Entry 6TDZ (electron microscopy, 3.14 A resolution); this record covers chains M and h of the 26 polymer chains in the assembly.

# Chain M
Protein: oligomycin sensitivity conferring protein (OSCP)
Source organism: Euglena gracilis
Chain sequence (267 residues; row label = number of the first residue in the row; numbers below 1 keep their minus sign (Met-1 is residue -1)):
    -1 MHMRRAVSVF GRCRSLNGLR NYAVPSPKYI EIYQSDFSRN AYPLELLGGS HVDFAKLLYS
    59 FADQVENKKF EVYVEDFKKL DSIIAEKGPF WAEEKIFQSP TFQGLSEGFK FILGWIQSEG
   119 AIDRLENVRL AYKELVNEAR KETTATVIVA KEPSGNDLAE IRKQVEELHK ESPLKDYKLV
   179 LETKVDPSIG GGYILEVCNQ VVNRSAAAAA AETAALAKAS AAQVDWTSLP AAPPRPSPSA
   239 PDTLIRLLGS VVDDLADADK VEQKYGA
Disordered / not traced: -1 to 21, 265

# Chain h
Protein: subunit d
Source organism: Euglena gracilis
Chain sequence (476 residues; row label = number of the first residue in the row):
     1 MMRRACRIIR PSHVRGVSGV APTIYLRSKA ALPATSTTDV RPQLYALQRF AKAQLKTATE
    61 AERAAIEADI ARYQEYLDSD LEKLKQDVAE DTAKKQKLIP LLDRYPDVPI EKIPEHANVL
   121 LKKIDACLEI LSKDIGEVTD AEAHEMYFET SKFQILHIYT GCVASFPEGD VPPGAVECLP
   181 GQVIRTKVNG EDVMLEIDEV DPGYQVCWFK PDVPLPENAE ILWSYPYEPT AALPTGTTWE
   241 EGQANVLIPA EPTPEAAVWP PTPVTNVYAP MAEKLALKSN PELKVLFKEA LLQPAKLLPL
   301 DVDYQCSHDR EVVEAKRDRY LTALVEAEQA PPLPFTPDVL QLQLEHNVLK GELIDRLRAL
   361 EYTIVTEQLQ ARLHERRLRG DVIDEWEELD YHPLVRDDTY LAIDFGDPTF GRYIWKLFPH
   421 TDGDEECMFK DTRLDVLPPQ VNPLNAILAQ HTAQTPVHRS LEKRLWTEVR ATAVSE
Disordered / not traced: 1-280, 329-476

# Chain M / chain h interface
Residue-residue contacts (21; chain M residue first):
  Ala229(M) - His308(h)  hydrogen bond (backbone-side chain)
  Pro231(M) - Gln305(h)
  Pro231(M) - Cys306(h)
  Pro232(M) - Cys306(h)
  Arg233(M) - Val302(h)
  Arg233(M) - Cys306(h)  hydrogen bond
  Pro234(M) - Val302(h)  hydrophobic
  Pro239(M) - Leu297(h)
  Leu242(M) - Leu297(h)  hydrophobic
  Leu245(M) - Leu283(h)  hydrophobic
  Leu245(M) - Phe287(h)  hydrophobic
  Leu246(M) - Ala323(h)
  Leu246(M) - Ala327(h)  hydrophobic
  Leu253(M) - Arg319(h)
  Leu253(M) - Tyr320(h)  hydrophobic
  Leu253(M) - Ala323(h)  hydrophobic
  Asp257(M) - Lys316(h)  salt bridge
  Asp257(M) - Arg319(h)  salt bridge
  Asp257(M) - Tyr320(h)
  Glu260(M) - Arg319(h)  salt bridge
  Gln261(M) - Val312(h)
Interface residues without a listed pair, chain M (15 interface residues in all): Arg244, Gly264
Interface residues without a listed pair, chain h (18 interface residues in all): Leu286, Ala290, Leu298, Asp303, Leu324

# In short
15 residues of chain M and 18 residues of chain h are in contact, with 2 hydrogen bonds and 3 salt bridges.
Polar pairs include Asp257(M)-Lys316(h), Asp257(M)-Arg319(h) and Glu260(M)-Arg319(h).
Chain M is oligomycin sensitivity conferring protein (OSCP) and chain h is subunit d, both from Euglena
gracilis; the structure, Cryo-EM structure of Euglena gracilis mitochondrial ATP synthase, OSCP/F1/c-ring,
rotational state 2, was determined by electron microscopy together with 6TDU, 6TDV, 6TDW, 6TDX, 6TDY and 6TE0
from the same study.
